3S14 - chains B and R of the 12 polymer chains in the assembly; structure by X-ray diffraction, 2.85 A resolution.

# Chain B
Name: DNA-directed RNA polymerase II subunit RPB2
Organism: Saccharomyces cerevisiae S288c
Notes: EC 2.7.7.6
UniProtKB: P08518 (RPB2_YEAST); residue numbers follow UniProt; this construct covers 1-1224
Sequence (1224 residues; numbered 1 to 1224; the number before each row is that of its first residue):
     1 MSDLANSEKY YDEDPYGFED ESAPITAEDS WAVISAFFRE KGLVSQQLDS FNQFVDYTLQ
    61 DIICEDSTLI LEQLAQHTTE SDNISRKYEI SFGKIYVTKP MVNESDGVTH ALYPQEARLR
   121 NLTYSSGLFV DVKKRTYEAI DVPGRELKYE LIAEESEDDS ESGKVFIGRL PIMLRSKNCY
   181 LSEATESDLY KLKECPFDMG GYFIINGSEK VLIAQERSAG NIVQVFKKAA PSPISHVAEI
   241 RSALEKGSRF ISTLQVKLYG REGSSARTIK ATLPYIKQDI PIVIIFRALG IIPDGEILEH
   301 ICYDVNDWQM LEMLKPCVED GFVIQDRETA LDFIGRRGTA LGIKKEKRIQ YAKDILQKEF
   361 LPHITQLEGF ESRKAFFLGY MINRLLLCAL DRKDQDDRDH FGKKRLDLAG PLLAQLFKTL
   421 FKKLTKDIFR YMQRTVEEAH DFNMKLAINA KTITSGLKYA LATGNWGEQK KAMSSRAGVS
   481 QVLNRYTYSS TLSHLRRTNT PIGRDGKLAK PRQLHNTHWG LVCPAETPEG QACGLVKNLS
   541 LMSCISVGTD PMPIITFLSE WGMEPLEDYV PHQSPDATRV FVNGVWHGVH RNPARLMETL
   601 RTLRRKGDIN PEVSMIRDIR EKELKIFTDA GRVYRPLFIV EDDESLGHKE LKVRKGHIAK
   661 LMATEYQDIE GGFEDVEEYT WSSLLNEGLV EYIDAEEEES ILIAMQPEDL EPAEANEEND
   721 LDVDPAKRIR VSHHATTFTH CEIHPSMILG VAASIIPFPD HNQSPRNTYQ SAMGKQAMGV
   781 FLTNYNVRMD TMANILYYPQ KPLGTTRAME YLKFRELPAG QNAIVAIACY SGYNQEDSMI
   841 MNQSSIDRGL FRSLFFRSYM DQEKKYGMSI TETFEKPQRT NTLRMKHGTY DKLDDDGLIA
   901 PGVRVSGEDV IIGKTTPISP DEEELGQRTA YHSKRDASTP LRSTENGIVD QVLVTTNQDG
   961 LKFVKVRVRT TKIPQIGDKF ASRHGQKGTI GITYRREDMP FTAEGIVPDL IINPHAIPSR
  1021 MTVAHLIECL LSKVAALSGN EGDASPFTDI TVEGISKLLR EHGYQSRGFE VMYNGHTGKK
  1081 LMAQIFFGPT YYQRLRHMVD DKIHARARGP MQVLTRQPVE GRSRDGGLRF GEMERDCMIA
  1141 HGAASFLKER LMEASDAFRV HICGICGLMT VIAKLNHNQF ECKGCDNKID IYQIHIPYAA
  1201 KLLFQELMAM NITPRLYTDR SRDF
Disordered / not traced: 1-19, 71-88, 142-163, 336-344, 438-445, 503-508, 669-677, 716-721, 920-932
Metal / ion sites: Zn2+: Cys-1163, Cys-1166, Cys-1182, Cys-1185
From the paper describing this entry:
  - binding site for the 6-nt RNA strand (chain R): Lys-979, Lys-987
  - binding site for the 29-nt DNA strand: Arg-857, Arg-942

# Chain R
Molecule: 6-nt RNA strand
Sequence (6 nucleotides; each row starts with the number of its first residue):
     5 GAGAGG
Metal / ion sites: Mg2+: G10 (shared with 3 residues of chain A)

# Interface between chain B and chain R
Pairs across the interface (11; chain B residue first):
  Ala-477(B) with A6(R), sugar contact
  Gln-481(B) with A6(R), phosphate contact; G7(R), hydrogen bond to the phosphate
  Gln-531(B) with A8(R), hydrogen bond to the base
  Gln-776(B) with A8(R), phosphate contact; G9(R), hydrogen bond to the phosphate
  Lys-979(B) with G9(R), hydrogen bond to the phosphate; G10(R), salt bridge to the phosphate
  Lys-987(B) with G10(R), salt bridge to the phosphate
  His-1097(B) with A8(R), sugar contact; G9(R), sugar contact
Also at the interface, not in a pair above, chain B (10 interface residues in all): Tyr-486, Ala-772, Lys-1102

# Summary
10 residues of chain B and 5 residues of chain R are in contact; the contacts include 4 hydrogen bonds and 2
salt bridges. Polar contacts include Gln-531(B)/A8(R), Gln-481(B)/G7(R) and Gln-776(B)/G9(R). The paper
reports a binding site for the 6-nt RNA strand (chain R) at Lys-979(B) and Lys-987(B); a binding site for the
29-nt DNA strand at Arg-857(B) and Arg-942(B).
Here chain B is DNA-directed RNA polymerase II subunit RPB2 (Saccharomyces cerevisiae S288c) and chain R is a
6-nt RNA strand. Entry 3S14 (RNA Polymerase II Initiation Complex with a 6-nt RNA) was determined by X-ray
diffraction, deposited together with 3RZD, 3RZO, 3S15, 3S16, 3S17, 3S1M and 5 further entries.
